PDB entry 1A3V | X-ray diffraction, 2.20 A resolution | chain A

# Chain A
Protein: Staphylococcal nuclease
Source organism: Staphylococcus aureus
Notes: EC 3.1.31.1
Reference sequence: P00644 (NUC_STAAU); residues 1-149 here correspond to UniProt positions 83-231 (UniProt number = residue number + 82)
Amino-acid sequence (149 residues; numbered 1 to 149; the number before each row is that of its first residue):
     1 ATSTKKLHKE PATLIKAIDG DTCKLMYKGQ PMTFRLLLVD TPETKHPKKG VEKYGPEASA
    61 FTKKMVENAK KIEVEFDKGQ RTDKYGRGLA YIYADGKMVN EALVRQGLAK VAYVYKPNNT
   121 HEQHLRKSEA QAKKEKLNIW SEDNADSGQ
Disordered / not traced: 1-6, 142-149
Sequence notes: engineered mutation C23 (Val105 in P00644)
Modified positions: C23 (s-cyclopentyl thiocysteine; C5C)
Swiss-Prot annotation at these positions:
  - active site: R35, E43, R87
  - binding site (Ca(2+)): D21, D40, T41
Bound ions: Ca2+: D21, D40, T41 (together with thymidine-3',5'-diphosphate)
Small-molecule neighbours: thymidine-3',5'-diphosphate (THP): D21, T22, R35, L36, L37, E43, D83, K84, Y85, R87, L89, Y113, Y115

# Overview
Ligands of chain A: thymidine-3',5'-diphosphate. D21, D40 and T41 coordinate Ca2+. UniProt lists 3 active-site
residues and 3 Ca2+-binding residues.
Chain A is Staphylococcal nuclease (Staphylococcus aureus); the structure, Staphylococcal nuclease,
cyclopentane thiol disulfide to V23C variant, was determined by X-ray diffraction together with 1A3T and 1A3U
from the same study.
